Entry 8E8X (electron microscopy, 2.91 A resolution); this record covers chains 1 and 4 of the 6 polymer chains in the assembly.

== Chain 1 ==
Molecule: Capsid protein VP1
Organism: Human poliovirus 3 strain Sabin
UniProtKB: B2X7G8 (B2X7G8_9ENTO); residues 24-302 here correspond to UniProt positions 22-300 (UniProt number = residue number - 2)
Sequence (279 residues; numbered 24 to 302; the number before each row is that of its first residue):
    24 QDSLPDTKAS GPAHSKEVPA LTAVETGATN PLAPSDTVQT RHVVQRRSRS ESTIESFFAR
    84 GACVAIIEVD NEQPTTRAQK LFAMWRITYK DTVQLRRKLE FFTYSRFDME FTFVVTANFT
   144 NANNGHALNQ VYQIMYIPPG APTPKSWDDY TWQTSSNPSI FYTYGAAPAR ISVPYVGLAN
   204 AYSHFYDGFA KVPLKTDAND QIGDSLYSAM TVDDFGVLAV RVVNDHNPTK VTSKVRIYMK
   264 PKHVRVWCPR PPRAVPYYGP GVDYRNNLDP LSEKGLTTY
Disordered / not traced: 24

== Chain 4 ==
Molecule: Capsid protein VP4
Organism: Human poliovirus 3 strain Sabin
UniProtKB: A0A2H4Z5W5 (A0A2H4Z5W5_9ENTO); residue numbers follow UniProt; this construct covers 2-69
Sequence (68 residues; numbered 2 to 69; the number before each row is that of its first residue):
     2 GAQVSSQKVG AHENSNRAYG GSTINYTTIN YYKDSASNAA SKQDYSQDPS KFTEPLKDVL
    62 IKTAPALN
Disordered / not traced: 16-23, 69

== How chain 1 and chain 4 interact ==
Contacting residue pairs - 25 pairs, chain 1 then chain 4:
  Asp25(1) - Lys9(4)  salt bridge
  Glu40(1) - Thr64(4)
  Val41(1) - Thr64(4)
  Pro42(1) - Lys63(4)
  Thr45(1) - Ala67(4)
  Ala46(1) - Ala67(4)
  Thr49(1) - Leu57(4)
  Thr49(1) - Ala67(4)
  Gly50(1) - Pro56(4)
  Ala51(1) - Thr54(4)
  Ala51(1) - Leu57(4)  hydrophobic
  Thr52(1) - Thr54(4)  hydrogen bond (backbone-backbone)
  Pro54(1) - Glu55(4)
  Pro54(1) - Lys63(4)
  Asp59(1) - Lys63(4)  salt bridge
  Thr76(1) - Asp45(4)
  Asp131(1) - Ala37(4)
  Ser195(1) - Ala37(4)  hydrogen bond (side chain-backbone)
  Pro197(1) - Ala37(4)  hydrophobic
  Lys265(1) - Ala37(4)  hydrogen bond (side chain-backbone)
  Lys265(1) - Asn39(4)
  His266(1) - Ser36(4)
  His266(1) - Asn39(4)
  His266(1) - Ala40(4)  hydrogen bond (side chain-backbone)
  Pro272(1) - Phe53(4)
Other interface residues (no listed pair), chain 1 (25 interface residues in all): Asn53, Leu55, Ser71, Glu78, Ala82, Val196
Other interface residues (no listed pair), chain 4 (19 interface residues in all): Asp35, Ser38, Ala41, Lys43, Leu68

== Overview ==
Chain 1 and chain 4 form an interface of 25 and 19 residues respectively; the contacts include 4 hydrogen
bonds and 2 salt bridges. Among the polar pairs are Asp25(1)-Lys9(4), Asp59(1)-Lys63(4) and
Ser195(1)-Ala37(4).
Here chain 1 is Capsid protein VP1 and chain 4 is Capsid protein VP4, both from Human poliovirus 3 strain
Sabin. Entry 8E8X (9H2 Fab-Sabin poliovirus 3 complex) was determined by electron microscopy together with
8E8L, 8E8R, 8E8S, 8E8Y and 8E8Z from the same study.
